1ZR5 - chain A; structure by X-ray diffraction, 2.92 A resolution.

# Chain A
Molecule: H2AFY protein
From: Homo sapiens
Notes: fragment: non-histone macro-domain (Residues: 161-372)
UniProtKB: O75367 (H2AY_HUMAN); residues 159-370 here correspond to UniProt positions 161-372 (UniProt number = residue number + 2)
Chain sequence (214 residues; row label = number of the first residue in the row):
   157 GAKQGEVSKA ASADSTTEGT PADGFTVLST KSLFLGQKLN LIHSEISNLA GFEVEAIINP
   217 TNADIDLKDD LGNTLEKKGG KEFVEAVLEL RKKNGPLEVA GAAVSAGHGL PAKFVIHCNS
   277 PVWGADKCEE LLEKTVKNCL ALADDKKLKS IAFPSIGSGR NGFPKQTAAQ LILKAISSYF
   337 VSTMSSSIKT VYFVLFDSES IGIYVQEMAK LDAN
Disordered / not traced: 157-178, 368-370
Sequence notes: cloning artifact (157-158)
Swiss-Prot annotation at these positions:
  - binding site (a glycoprotein): Ile202, Ser311
  - modified residue: Ser168 (Phosphoserine), Ser171 (Phosphoserine), Thr176 (Phosphothreonine)
  - cross-link (Glycyl lysine isopeptide (Lys-Gly)): Lys165 (interchain with G-Cter in SUMO2), Lys187 (interchain with G-Cter in SUMO2)

# Summary
UniProt lists glycoprotein-binding residues Ile202 and Ser311.
Chain A is H2AFY protein (Homo sapiens); the structure, Crystal structure of the macro-domain of human core
histone variant macroH2A1.2, was determined by X-ray diffraction together with 1ZR3 and 2FXK from the same
study.
